Entry 5HR9 (X-ray diffraction, 2.20 A resolution); this record covers chains A and D of the 4 polymer chains in the assembly.

== Chain A ==
Protein: DNA polymerase beta-like protein
Source organism: African swine fever virus
UniProt: A0A0A1E3N6 (A0A0A1E3N6_ASF); numbering as in UniProt (aligned over 1-174)
Sequence (178 residues; row label = number of the first residue in the row; numbers below 1 keep their minus sign (Ser-3 is residue -3)):
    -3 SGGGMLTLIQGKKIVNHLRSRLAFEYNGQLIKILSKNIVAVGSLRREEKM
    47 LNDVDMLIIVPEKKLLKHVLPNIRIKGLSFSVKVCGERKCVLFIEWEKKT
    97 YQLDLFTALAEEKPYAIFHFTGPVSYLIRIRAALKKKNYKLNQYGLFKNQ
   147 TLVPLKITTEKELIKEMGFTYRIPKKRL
Disordered / not traced: -3 to -2
Differences from the reference sequence: expression tag (-3 to 0); engineered mutation Mse52 (Leu in A0A0A1E3N6), Mse163 (Leu in A0A0A1E3N6)
Modified positions: Mse1, Mse46 (selenomethionine; parent Met); Mse52, Mse163 (selenomethionine)
Disulfides: Cys81-Cys86

== Chain D ==
Molecule: 7-nt DNA strand
Sequence (7 nucleotides; each row starts with the number of its first residue):
     1 GTTGTCC

== Interface between chain A and chain D ==
Contacting residue pairs (25):
  Val80(A) - DT5(D)  phosphate contact
  Val80(A) - DC6(D)  sugar contact
  Cys81(A) - DT5(D)  phosphate contact
  Cys81(A) - DC6(D)  hydrogen bond to the phosphate
  Gly82(A) - DT5(D)  phosphate contact
  Glu83(A) - DT5(D)  hydrogen bond to the phosphate
  Arg84(A) - DT5(D)  hydrogen bond to the phosphate
  Lys85(A) - DG4(D)  phosphate contact
  Lys85(A) - DT5(D)  hydrogen bond to the phosphate
  His115(A) - DG1(D)  base contact
  Val120(A) - DG1(D)  base contact
  Leu123(A) - DG1(D)  base contact
  Ile124(A) - DG1(D)  base contact
  Arg127(A) - DG1(D)  base contact
  Arg127(A) - DT2(D)  hydrogen bond to the sugar
  Ala128(A) - DG1(D)  sugar contact
  Lys131(A) - DT2(D)  salt bridge to the phosphate
  Lys136(A) - DT2(D)  phosphate contact
  Lys136(A) - DT3(D)  salt bridge to the phosphate
  Leu137(A) - DT2(D)  sugar contact
  Asn138(A) - DT2(D)  phosphate contact
  Asn138(A) - DT3(D)  hydrogen bond to the phosphate
  Gln139(A) - DT3(D)  sugar contact
  Tyr140(A) - DT3(D)  phosphate contact
  Tyr140(A) - DG4(D)  hydrogen bond to the phosphate
Other interface residues (no listed pair), chain A (19 interface residues in all): Tyr135

== In short ==
The interface between chain A and chain D involves 19 residues on one side and 6 on the other, with 7 hydrogen
bonds and 2 salt bridges. Among the polar pairs are Arg127(A)-DT2(D), Cys81(A)-DC6(D) and Glu83(A)-DT5(D).
Here chain A is DNA polymerase beta-like protein (African swine fever virus) and chain D is a 7-nt DNA strand.
Entry 5HR9 (The crystal structure of Se-AsfvPolX(L52/163M mutant) in complex with 1nt-gap DNA1) was determined
by X-ray diffraction.
